1KJX - chain A; structure by X-ray diffraction, 2.60 A resolution.

Chain A:
Name: Adenylosuccinate Synthetase
From: Escherichia coli
Notes: EC 6.3.4.4
Reference sequence: P0A7D4 (PURA_ECOLI); residues 0-431 here correspond to UniProt positions 1-432 (UniProt number = residue number + 1)
Amino-acid sequence (432 residues; each row starts with the number of its first residue; numbering starts at 0):
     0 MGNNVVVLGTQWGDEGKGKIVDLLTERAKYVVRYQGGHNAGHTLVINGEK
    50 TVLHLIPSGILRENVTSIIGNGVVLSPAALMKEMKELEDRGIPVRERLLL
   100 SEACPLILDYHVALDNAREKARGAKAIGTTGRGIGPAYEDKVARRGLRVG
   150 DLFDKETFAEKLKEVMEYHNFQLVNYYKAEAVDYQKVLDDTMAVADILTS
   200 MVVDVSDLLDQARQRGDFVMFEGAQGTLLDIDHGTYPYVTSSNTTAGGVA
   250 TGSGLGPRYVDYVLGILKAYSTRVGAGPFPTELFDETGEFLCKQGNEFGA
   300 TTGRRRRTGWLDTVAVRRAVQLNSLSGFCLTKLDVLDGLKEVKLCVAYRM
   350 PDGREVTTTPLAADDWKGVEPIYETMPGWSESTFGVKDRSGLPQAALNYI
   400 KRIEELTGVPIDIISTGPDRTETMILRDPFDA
Not modelled in the structure: 0
Residues lining bound ligands: inosinic acid (IMP): W11, D13, N38, A39, I126, G127, T128, T129, G130, I133, G134, R143, Q224, L228, V238, T239, V273, G274, R303
UniProt features mapped onto this chain:
  - active site: D13 (Proton acceptor), H41 (Proton donor)
  - binding site (GTP): G12 to K18, G40 to T42, R305, K331 to D333, S414 to G416
  - binding site (IMP): D13 to K16, N38 to H41, T129, R143, Q224, T239, R303
  - binding site (Mg(2+)): D13, G40
  - binding site (substrate): A299 to R305

Overview:
Bound to chain A: inosinic acid. UniProt lists active-site residues D13 and H41, 17 GTP-binding residues, 13
IMP-binding residues and Mg2+-binding residues D13 and G40.
Chain A is Adenylosuccinate Synthetase (Escherichia coli); the structure, IMP Complex of E. Coli
Adenylosuccinate Synthetase, was determined by X-ray diffraction (same publication as 1KKB and 1KKF).
